2XSD - chains A and C of the 3 polymer chains in the assembly; structure by X-ray diffraction, 2.05 A resolution.

Chain A:
Molecule: 11-nt DNA strand
Sequence (11 nucleotides; row label = number of the first residue in the row):
   201 ATGCATGAGG A

Chain C:
Name: Pou domain, class 3, transcription factor 1
Organism: Mus musculus
UniProtKB: P21952 (PO3F1_MOUSE); residues 240-402 here = UniProt positions 240-402
Chain sequence (164 residues; row label = number of the first residue in the row):
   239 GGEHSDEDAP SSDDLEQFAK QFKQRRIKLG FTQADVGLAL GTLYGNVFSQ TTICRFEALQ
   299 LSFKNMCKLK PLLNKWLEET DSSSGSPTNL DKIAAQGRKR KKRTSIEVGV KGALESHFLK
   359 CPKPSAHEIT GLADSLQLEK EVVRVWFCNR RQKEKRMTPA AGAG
Unresolved in the structure: 239-246, 320-342, 398-402
Construct notes: expression tag (239)
Curated features (UniProtKB/Swiss-Prot):
  - DNA-binding region: Lys-337 to Thr-396 (Homeobox)

Chain A / chain C interface:
Residue-residue contacts (18; chain A residue first):
  DA201(A) with Gln-288(C), hydrogen bond to the base; Cys-292(C), base contact
  DT202(A) with Thr-289(C), hydrogen bond to the base; Cys-292(C), base contact; Gln-298(C), hydrogen bond to the phosphate
  DG203(A) with Arg-293(C), hydrogen bond to the base; Ser-343(C), hydrogen bond to the phosphate; Lys-391(C), salt bridge to the phosphate
  DC204(A) with Arg-293(C), base contact; Ser-343(C), hydrogen bond to the phosphate; Ile-344(C), hydrogen bond to the phosphate; Lys-349(C), phosphate contact; Trp-384(C), phosphate contact; Asn-387(C), base contact
  DA205(A) with Val-380(C), phosphate contact; Val-383(C), base contact; Asn-387(C), hydrogen bond to the base; Gln-390(C), base contact
Also at the interface, not in a pair above, chain A (6 interface residues in all): DT206

Summary:
6 residues of chain A and 14 residues of chain C are in contact; the contacts include 8 hydrogen bonds and 1
salt bridge. Among the polar pairs are DA201(A)/Gln-288(C), DT202(A)/Thr-289(C) and DG203(A)/Arg-293(C).
Curated annotation (UniProt) lists a DNA-binding region on chain C.
Chain A is an 11-nt DNA strand and chain C is Pou domain, class 3, transcription factor 1 (Mus musculus); the
structure, Crystal Structure of the dimeric Oct-6 (Pou3f1) POU domain bound to palindromic MORE DNA, was
determined by X-ray diffraction.
